3HOZ - chains A and N of the 15 polymer chains in the assembly; structure by X-ray diffraction, 3.65 A resolution.

Chain A:
Molecule: DNA-directed RNA polymerase II subunit RPB1
From: Saccharomyces cerevisiae
Notes: EC 2.7.7.6
UniProtKB: P04050 (RPB1_YEAST); numbering as in UniProt (aligned over 1-1733)
Sequence (1733 residues; row label = number of the first residue in the row):
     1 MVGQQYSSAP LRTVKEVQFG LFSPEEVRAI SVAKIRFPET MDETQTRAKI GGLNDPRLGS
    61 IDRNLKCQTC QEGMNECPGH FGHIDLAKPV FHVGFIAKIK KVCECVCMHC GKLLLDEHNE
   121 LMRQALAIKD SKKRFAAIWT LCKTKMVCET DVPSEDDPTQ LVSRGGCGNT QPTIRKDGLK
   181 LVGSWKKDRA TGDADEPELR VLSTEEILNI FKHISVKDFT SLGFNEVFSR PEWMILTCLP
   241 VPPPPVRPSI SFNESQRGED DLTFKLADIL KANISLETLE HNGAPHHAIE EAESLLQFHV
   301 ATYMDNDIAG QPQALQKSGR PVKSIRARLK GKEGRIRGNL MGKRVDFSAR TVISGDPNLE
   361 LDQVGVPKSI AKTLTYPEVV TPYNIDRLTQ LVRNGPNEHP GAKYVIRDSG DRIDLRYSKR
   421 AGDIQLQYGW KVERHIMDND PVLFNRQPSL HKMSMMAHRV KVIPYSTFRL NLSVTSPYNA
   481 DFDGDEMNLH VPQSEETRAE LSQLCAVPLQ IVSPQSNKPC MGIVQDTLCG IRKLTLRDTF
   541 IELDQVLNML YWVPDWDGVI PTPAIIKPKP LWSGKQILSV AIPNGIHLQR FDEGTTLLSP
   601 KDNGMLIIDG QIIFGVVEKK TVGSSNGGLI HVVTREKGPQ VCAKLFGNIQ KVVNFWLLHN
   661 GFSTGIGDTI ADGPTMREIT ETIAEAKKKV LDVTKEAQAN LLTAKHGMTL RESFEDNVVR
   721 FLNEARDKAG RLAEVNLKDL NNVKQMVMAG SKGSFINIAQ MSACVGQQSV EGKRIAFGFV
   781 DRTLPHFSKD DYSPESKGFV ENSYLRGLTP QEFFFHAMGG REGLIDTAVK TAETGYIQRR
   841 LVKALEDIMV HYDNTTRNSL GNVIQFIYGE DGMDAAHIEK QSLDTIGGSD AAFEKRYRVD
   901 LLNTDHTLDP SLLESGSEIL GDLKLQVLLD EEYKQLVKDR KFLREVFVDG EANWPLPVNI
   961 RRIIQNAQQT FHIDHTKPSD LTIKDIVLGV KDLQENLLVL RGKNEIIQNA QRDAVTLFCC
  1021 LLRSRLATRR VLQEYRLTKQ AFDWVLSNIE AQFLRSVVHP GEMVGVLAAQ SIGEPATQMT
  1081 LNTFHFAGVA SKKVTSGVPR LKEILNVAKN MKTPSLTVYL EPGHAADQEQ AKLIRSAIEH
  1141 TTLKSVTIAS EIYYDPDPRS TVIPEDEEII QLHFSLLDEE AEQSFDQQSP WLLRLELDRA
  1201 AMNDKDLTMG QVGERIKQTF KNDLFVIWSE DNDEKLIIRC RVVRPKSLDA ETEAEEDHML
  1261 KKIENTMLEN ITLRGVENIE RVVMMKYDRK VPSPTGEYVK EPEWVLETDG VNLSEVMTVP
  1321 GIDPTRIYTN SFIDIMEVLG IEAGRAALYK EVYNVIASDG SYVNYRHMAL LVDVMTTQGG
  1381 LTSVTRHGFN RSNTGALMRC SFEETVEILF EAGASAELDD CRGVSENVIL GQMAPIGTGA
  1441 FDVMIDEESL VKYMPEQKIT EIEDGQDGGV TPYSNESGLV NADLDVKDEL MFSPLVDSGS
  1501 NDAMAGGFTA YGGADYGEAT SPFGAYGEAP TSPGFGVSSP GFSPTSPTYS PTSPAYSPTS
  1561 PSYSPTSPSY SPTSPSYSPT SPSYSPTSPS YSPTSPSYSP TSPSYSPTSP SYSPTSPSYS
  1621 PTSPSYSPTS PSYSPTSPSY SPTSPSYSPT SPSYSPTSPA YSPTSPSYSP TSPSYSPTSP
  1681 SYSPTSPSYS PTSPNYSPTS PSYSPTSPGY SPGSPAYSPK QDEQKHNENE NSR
Unresolved in the structure: 1, 188-194, 1082-1092, 1176-1185, 1246-1253, 1456-1733
Ion coordination: Zn2+ site 1: Cys67, Cys70, Cys77, His80; Zn2+ site 2: Cys107, Cys110, Cys148, Cys167; Mg2+: Asp481, Asp483, Asp485
Curated features (UniProtKB/Swiss-Prot):
  - region: Pro248 to Asp260 (Lid loop), Asn306 to Lys323 (Rudder loop), Pro810 to Glu822 (Bridging helix)
  - binding site (Zn(2+)): Cys67, Cys70, Cys77, His80, Cys107, Cys110, Cys148, Cys167
  - binding site (Mg(2+)): Asp481, Asp483, Asp485
  - modified residue: Thr1471 (Phosphothreonine)
  - cross-link (Glycyl lysine isopeptide (Lys-Gly)): Lys695 (interchain with G-Cter in ubiquitin), Lys1246 (interchain with G-Cter in ubiquitin), Lys1350 (interchain with G-Cter in ubiquitin)
  - natural variant: Ser1653 to Pro1659 (deletion: In strain: A364A)
  - mutagenesis: Lys1246 (K1246R: Impairs ubiquitination during transcription stress)
From the paper describing this entry:
  - binding site for the 18-nt RNA strand: Asp483

Chain N:
Molecule: 12-nt DNA strand
Sequence (12 nucleotides; numbered 1 to 12; the number before each row is that of its first residue):
     1 ACTACTTGAG CT
Unresolved in the structure: 8-12

How chain A and chain N interact:
Contacting residue pairs (5):
  Asn1106(A) - DT3(N)  sugar contact
  Ala1108(A) - DT3(N)  phosphate contact
  His1387(A) - DT3(N)  hydrogen bond to the phosphate
  His1387(A) - DA4(N)  sugar contact
  Arg1391(A) - DC5(N)  salt bridge to the phosphate
Other interface residues (no listed pair), chain A (7 interface residues in all): Lys1102, Lys1112, Arg1386
Other interface residues (no listed pair), chain N (4 interface residues in all): DC2

Summary:
7 residues of chain A face 4 of chain N across their interface, with 1 hydrogen bond and 1 salt bridge. Polar
contacts include His1387(A)-DT3(N) and Arg1391(A)-DC5(N). Curated annotation (UniProt) lists 8 Zn2+-binding
residues, 3 Mg2+-binding residues and one mutagenesis site on chain A. From the paper: a binding site for the
18-nt RNA strand at Asp483(A).
Chain A is DNA-directed RNA polymerase II subunit RPB1 (Saccharomyces cerevisiae) and chain N is a 12-nt DNA
strand; the structure, Complete RNA polymerase II elongation complex IV with a T-U mismatch and a frayed RNA
3'-guanine, was determined by X-ray diffraction (same publication as 3HOU, 3HOV, 3HOW, 3HOX and 3HOY).
